PDB entry 8QZM | electron microscopy, 3.10 A resolution | chains C and I of the 11 polymer chains in the assembly

Chain C:
Name: Histone H2A type 1
Organism: Homo sapiens
UniProt: P0C0S8 (H2A1_HUMAN); residues 1-129 here correspond to UniProt positions 2-130 (UniProt number = residue number + 1)
Chain sequence (129 residues; numbered 1 to 129; the number before each row is that of its first residue):
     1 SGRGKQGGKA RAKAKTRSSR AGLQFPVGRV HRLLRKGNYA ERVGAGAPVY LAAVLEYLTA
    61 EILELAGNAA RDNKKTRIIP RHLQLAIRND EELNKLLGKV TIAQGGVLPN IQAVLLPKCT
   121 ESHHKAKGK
Disordered / not traced: 1-9, 119-129
Sequence notes: engineered mutation Cys119 (Lys120 in P0C0S8)
UniProt features mapped onto this chain:
  - modified residue: Ser1 (N-acetylserine), Arg3 (Citrulline), Lys5 (N6-(2-hydroxyisobutyryl)lysine), Lys9 (N6-(2-hydroxyisobutyryl)lysine), Lys13 (N6-(beta-hydroxybutyryl)lysine), Lys36 (N6-(2-hydroxyisobutyryl)lysine), Lys74 (N6-(2-hydroxyisobutyryl)lysine), Lys75 (N6-(2-hydroxyisobutyryl)lysine), Lys95 (N6-(2-hydroxyisobutyryl)lysine), Lys99 (N6-glutaryllysine), Gln104 (N5-methylglutamine), Lys118 (N6-(2-hydroxyisobutyryl)lysine), Thr120 (Phosphothreonine), Lys125 (N6-crotonyllysine)
  - cross-link (Glycyl lysine isopeptide (Lys-Gly)): Lys13 (interchain with G-Cter in ubiquitin), Lys15 (interchain with G-Cter in ubiquitin)

Chain I:
Molecule: 195-nt DNA strand
Sequence (195 nucleotides; numbered -122 to 72; the number before each row is that of its first residue; numbers below 1 keep their minus sign (DG-122 is residue -122)):
  -122 GGTGGGCGCG CGAACTGGGG GATTACGCCT CTAATTAGGG CGTATGGTGA CAGGATGTAT
   -62 ATATCTGACA CGTGCCTGGA GACTAGGGAG TAATCCCCTT GGCGGTTAAA ACGCGGGGGA
    -2 CAGCGCGTAC GTGCGTTTAA GCGGTGCTAG AGCTGTCTAC GACCAATTGA GCGGCCTCGG
    58 CACCGGGATT CTCCA
Disordered / not traced: -122 to -73

Chain C / chain I interface:
Pairs across the interface (14; chain C residue first):
  Arg11(C) - DA-43(I)  base contact
  Arg11(C) - DG-42(I)  base contact
  Ala12(C) - DG-42(I)  phosphate contact
  Ala12(C) - DA-41(I)  hydrogen bond to the phosphate
  Lys15(C) - DA-43(I)  phosphate contact
  Lys15(C) - DG-42(I)  hydrogen bond to the phosphate
  Thr16(C) - DA-43(I)  sugar contact
  Arg17(C) - DA-43(I)  salt bridge to the phosphate
  Arg20(C) - DG-42(I)  salt bridge to the phosphate
  Gly28(C) - DA-43(I)  phosphate contact
  Arg29(C) - DG-44(I)  phosphate contact
  Arg32(C) - DG-44(I)  salt bridge to the phosphate
  Arg42(C) - DG-35(I)  sugar contact
  Arg77(C) - DA-53(I)  salt bridge to the phosphate
Interface residues without a listed pair, chain C (13 interface residues in all): Lys13, Ala14
Interface residues without a listed pair, chain I (8 interface residues in all): DC-54, DG-45

In short:
Chain C and chain I form an interface of 13 and 8 residues respectively, with 2 hydrogen bonds and 4 salt
bridges. Polar pairs include Ala12(C)-DA-41(I), Lys15(C)-DG-42(I) and Arg17(C)-DA-43(I).
Here chain C is Histone H2A type 1 (Homo sapiens) and chain I is a 195-nt DNA strand. Entry 8QZM (Structure of
DNMT3A1 UDR region bound to H2AK119ub nucleosome) was determined by electron microscopy.
